PDB entry 4LLI | X-ray diffraction, 2.20 A resolution | chain A

[Chain A]
Molecule: Unconventional myosin-Va
From: Homo sapiens
Notes: fragment: Myosin Va cargo binding domain
Reference sequence: Q9Y4I1 (MYO5A_HUMAN); residue numbers follow UniProt; this construct covers 1467-1855
Sequence (395 residues; row label = number of the first residue in the row):
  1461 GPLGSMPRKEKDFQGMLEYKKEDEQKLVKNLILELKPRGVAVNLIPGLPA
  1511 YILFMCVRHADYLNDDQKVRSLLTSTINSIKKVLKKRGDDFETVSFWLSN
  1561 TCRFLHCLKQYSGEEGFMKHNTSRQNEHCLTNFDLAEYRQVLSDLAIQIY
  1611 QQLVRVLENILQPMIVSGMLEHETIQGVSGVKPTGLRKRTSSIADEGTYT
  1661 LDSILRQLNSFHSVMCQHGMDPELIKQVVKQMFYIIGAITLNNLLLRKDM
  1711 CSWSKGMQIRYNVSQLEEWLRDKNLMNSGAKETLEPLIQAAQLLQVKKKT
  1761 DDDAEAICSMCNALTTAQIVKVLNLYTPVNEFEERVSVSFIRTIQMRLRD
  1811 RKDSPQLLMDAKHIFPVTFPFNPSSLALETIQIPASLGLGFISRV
Not modelled in the structure: 1640-1657
Sequence notes: expression tag (1461-1466)
Swiss-Prot annotation at these positions:
  - modified residue: Ser-1652 (Phosphoserine), Thr-1760 (Phosphothreonine)
What the authors report for this chain:
  - conformationally variable residues (order/disorder transition): Gly-1640 to Thr-1658

[Summary]
From the paper: conformational variability at Gly-1640.
Chain A is Unconventional myosin-Va (Homo sapiens); the structure, Crystal Structure of human Myosin 5a
globular domain, was determined by X-ray diffraction (same publication as 4LNZ).
